PDB entry 8XIR | electron microscopy, 2.52 A resolution | chains B and D of the 6 polymer chains in the assembly

[Chain B]
Protein: G-alpha i
From: Homo sapiens
Chain sequence (361 residues; row label = number of the first residue in the row):
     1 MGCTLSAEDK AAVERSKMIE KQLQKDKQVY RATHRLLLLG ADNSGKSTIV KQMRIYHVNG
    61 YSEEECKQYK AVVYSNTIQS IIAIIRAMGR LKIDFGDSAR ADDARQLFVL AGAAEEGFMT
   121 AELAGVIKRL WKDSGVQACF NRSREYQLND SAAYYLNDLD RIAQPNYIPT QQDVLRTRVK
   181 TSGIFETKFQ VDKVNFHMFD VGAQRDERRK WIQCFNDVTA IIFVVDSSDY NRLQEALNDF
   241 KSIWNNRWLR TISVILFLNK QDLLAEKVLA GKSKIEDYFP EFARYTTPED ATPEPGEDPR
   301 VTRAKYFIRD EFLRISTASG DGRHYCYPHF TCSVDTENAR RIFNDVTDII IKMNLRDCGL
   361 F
Not modelled in the structure: 1-3, 56-177

[Chain D]
Protein: nanobody Nb35
From: Lama glama
Notes: antibody fragment or engineered binder
Chain sequence (156 residues; numbered -19 to 136; the number before each row is that of its first residue; numbers below 1 keep their minus sign (Met-19 is residue -19)):
   -19 MKYLLPTAAA GLLLLAAQPA MAQVQLQESG GGLVQPGGSL RLSCAASGFT FSNYKMNWVR
    41 QAPGKGLEWV SDISQSGASI SYTGSVKGRF TISRDNAKNT LYLQMNSLKP EDTAVYYCAR
   101 CPAPFTRDCF DVTSTTYAYR GQGTQVTVSS HHHHHH
Not modelled in the structure: -19 to 2, 128-136

[How chain B and chain D interact]
Residue-residue contacts - 25 pairs, chain B then chain D:
  Asp206(B) - Ser114(D)
  Asp206(B) - Thr115(D)  hydrogen bond
  Asp206(B) - Thr116(D)
  Glu207(B) - Asp111(D)
  Glu207(B) - Ser114(D)
  Glu207(B) - Thr116(D)
  Arg208(B) - Asp111(D)  hydrogen bond (backbone-side chain)
  Arg209(B) - Pro102(D)
  Arg209(B) - Phe110(D)
  Arg209(B) - Asp111(D)  salt bridge
  Arg209(B) - Tyr117(D)
  Gln234(B) - Trp49(D)
  Gln234(B) - Thr63(D)
  Asn238(B) - Trp49(D)
  Ser242(B) - Asp108(D)
  Ser242(B) - Cys109(D)
  Ser242(B) - Phe110(D)
  Ile243(B) - Phe110(D)
  Asn245(B) - Arg107(D)
  Asn245(B) - Asp108(D)
  Asn246(B) - Asp108(D)
  Asn246(B) - Phe110(D)
  Tyr278(B) - Gly64(D)
  Tyr278(B) - Ser65(D)
  Pro280(B) - Gly64(D)
Other interface residues (no listed pair), chain B (16 interface residues in all): Arg205, Ile212, Arg247, Asp277
Other interface residues (no listed pair), chain D (15 interface residues in all): Tyr119

[In short]
Chain B and chain D form an interface of 16 and 15 residues respectively; the contacts include 2 hydrogen
bonds and 1 salt bridge. Among the polar pairs are Arg209(B)-Asp111(D), Asp206(B)-Thr115(D) and
Arg208(B)-Asp111(D).
Here chain B is G-alpha i (Homo sapiens) and chain D is nanobody Nb35 (Lama glama). Entry 8XIR (Structure of
pasireotide-SSTR3 G protein complex) was determined by electron microscopy (same publication as 8XIO, 8XIP and
8XIQ).
